3K7Z - chains A and B of the 3 polymer chains in the assembly; structure by X-ray diffraction, 1.90 A resolution.

== Chain A (and B) ==
Protein: General control protein GCN4
Notes: fragment: leucine-zipper (residues 249-281); chain B of this document is another copy of the same molecule, construct and numbering; everything in this record applies to it too
UniProt: P03069 (GCN4_YEAST); residues 1-33 here correspond to UniProt positions 249-281 (UniProt number = residue number + 248)
Chain sequence (33 residues; each row starts with the number of its first residue):
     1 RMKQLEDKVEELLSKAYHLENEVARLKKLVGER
Disordered / not traced: 32-33
Differences from the reference sequence: engineered mutation A16 (Asn264 in P03069)
Curated features (UniProtKB/Swiss-Prot):
  - region: L5 to L26 (Leucine-zipper)

== How chain A and chain B interact ==
Contacting residue pairs - 18 pairs, chain A then chain B:
  R1(A) with M2(B)
  L5(A) with L5(B); E6(B)
  K8(A) with V9(B); E10(B)
  V9(A) with V9(B)
  E11(A) with L13(B)
  L12(A) with L12(B), hydrophobic; L13(B), hydrophobic
  K15(A) with E20(B)
  L19(A) with L19(B), hydrophobic; E20(B); V23(B), hydrophobic
  E22(A) with V23(B); K27(B), salt bridge
  R25(A) with K27(B)
  L26(A) with L26(B), hydrophobic
  L29(A) with V30(B)
Also at the interface, not in a pair above, chain A (13 interface residues in all): V30
Also at the interface, not in a pair above, chain B (14 interface residues in all): A16

== Summary ==
Chain A and chain B form an interface of 13 and 14 residues respectively; the contacts include 1 salt bridge.
Its one salt-bridged contact is E22(A)-K27(B).
Chain A and chain B are both General control protein GCN4; the structure, GCN4-Leucine zipper core mutant as
N16A trigonal automatic solution, was determined by X-ray diffraction, deposited together with 1RB4, 1RB5 and
1RB6.
